PDB entry 3N1J | X-ray diffraction, 2.65 A resolution | chains A and B

== Chain A ==
Protein: Protein StWhy2
Source organism: Solanum tuberosum
Sequence (178 residues; numbered 47 to 224; the number before each row is that of its first residue):
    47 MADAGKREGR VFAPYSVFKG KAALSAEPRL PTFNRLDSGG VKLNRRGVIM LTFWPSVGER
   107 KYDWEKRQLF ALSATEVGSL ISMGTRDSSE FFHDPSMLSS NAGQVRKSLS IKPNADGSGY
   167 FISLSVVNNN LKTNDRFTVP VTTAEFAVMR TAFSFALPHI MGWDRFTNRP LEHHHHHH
Disordered / not traced: 47-54, 216-224

== Chain B ==
Molecule: DNA 32-mer dT32
Sequence (9 nucleotides; each row starts with the number of its first residue):
     1 TTTTTTTTT

== Chain A / chain B interface ==
Residue-residue contacts (20):
  Leu82(A) - DT9(B)  base contact
  Ser84(A) - DT9(B)  phosphate contact
  Met96(A) - DT2(B)  sugar contact
  Leu115(A) - DT1(B)  base contact
  Leu115(A) - DT2(B)  sugar contact
  Leu115(A) - DT3(B)  phosphate contact
  Phe116(A) - DT3(B)  phosphate contact
  Ala117(A) - DT2(B)  phosphate contact
  Ala117(A) - DT3(B)  hydrogen bond to the phosphate
  Glu122(A) - DT3(B)  base contact
  Phe138(A) - DT3(B)  hydrogen bond to the base
  His139(A) - DT3(B)  stacking on the base
  Asp140(A) - DT3(B)  hydrogen bond to the base
  Pro141(A) - DT3(B)  phosphate contact
  Met143(A) - DT3(B)  base contact
  Met143(A) - DT4(B)  base contact
  Leu144(A) - DT4(B)  base contact
  Leu144(A) - DT5(B)  sugar contact
  Lys153(A) - DT2(B)  salt bridge to the phosphate
  Lys153(A) - DT3(B)  salt bridge to the phosphate
Other interface residues (no listed pair), chain A (17 interface residues in all): Arg75, Lys88, Ser119

== In short ==
17 residues of chain A face 6 of chain B across their interface; the contacts include 3 hydrogen bonds, 2 salt
bridges and 1 aromatic stacking contact. Polar contacts include Phe138(A)-DT3(B), Asp140(A)-DT3(B) and
Ala117(A)-DT3(B).
Here chain A is Protein StWhy2 (Solanum tuberosum) and chain B is DNA 32-mer dT32. Entry 3N1J (Crystal
structure of a StWhy2-dT32 complex) was determined by X-ray diffraction, deposited together with 3N1H, 3N1I,
3N1K and 3N1L.
